5XCV - chains B and C of the 3 polymer chains in the assembly; structure by X-ray diffraction, 2.14 A resolution.

# Chain B
Protein: VL-SARAH(S37C) chimera
Chain sequence (165 residues; numbered -3 to 159 plus 4 insertion-coded residues; 2 numbers in that range are skipped by the numbering (no residue carries them; nothing is unmodelled there); the number before each row is that of its first residue; a row labelled like 30A-30B holds insertion residues (30A, then the next letters in order); numbers below 1 keep their minus sign (Gly-3 is residue -3)):
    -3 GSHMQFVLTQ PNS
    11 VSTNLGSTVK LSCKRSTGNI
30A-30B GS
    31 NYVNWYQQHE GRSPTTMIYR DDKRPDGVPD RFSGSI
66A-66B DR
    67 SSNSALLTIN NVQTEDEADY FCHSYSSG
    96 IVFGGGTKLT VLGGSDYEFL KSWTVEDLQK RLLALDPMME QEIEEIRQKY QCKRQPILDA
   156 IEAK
Not modelled in the structure: -3 to 0, 107-117, 159
Disulfide bonds: Cys23-Cys88

# Chain C
Protein: PA14 peptide
Chain sequence (14 residues; numbered 1 to 14; the number before each row is that of its first residue):
     1 EGGVAMPGAE DDVV
Not modelled in the structure: 1-2, 14

# Interface between chain B and chain C
Pairs across the interface - 9 pairs, chain B then chain C:
  His89(B) - Met6(C)
  Tyr91(B) - Val4(C)
  Tyr91(B) - Ala5(C)
  Tyr91(B) - Met6(C)  hydrophobic
  Tyr91(B) - Pro7(C)
  Ser92(B) - Pro7(C)
  Ser93(B) - Pro7(C)
  Ile96(B) - Met6(C)  hydrophobic
  Ile96(B) - Pro7(C)
Interface residues without a listed pair, chain B (7 interface residues in all): Asn31, Gly94

# Summary
7 residues of chain B and 4 residues of chain C are in contact.
Chain B is VL-SARAH(S37C) chimera and chain C is PA14 peptide; the structure, Crystal structure of NZ-1
Fv-clasp fragment with its antigen peptide, was determined by X-ray diffraction together with 5XCQ, 5XCR, 5XCT
and 5XCX from the same study.
